5Y9E - chains A and D of the 5 polymer chains in the assembly; structure by X-ray diffraction, 2.04 A resolution.

# Chain A (and D)
Molecule: Major capsid protein L1
Source organism: Human papillomavirus type 58
Notes: chain D of this document is another copy of the same molecule, construct and numbering; everything in this record applies to it too
UniProtKB: P26535 (VL1_HPV58); residues 10-498 here correspond to UniProt positions 36-524 (UniProt number = residue number + 26)
Sequence (490 residues; row label = number of the first residue in the row):
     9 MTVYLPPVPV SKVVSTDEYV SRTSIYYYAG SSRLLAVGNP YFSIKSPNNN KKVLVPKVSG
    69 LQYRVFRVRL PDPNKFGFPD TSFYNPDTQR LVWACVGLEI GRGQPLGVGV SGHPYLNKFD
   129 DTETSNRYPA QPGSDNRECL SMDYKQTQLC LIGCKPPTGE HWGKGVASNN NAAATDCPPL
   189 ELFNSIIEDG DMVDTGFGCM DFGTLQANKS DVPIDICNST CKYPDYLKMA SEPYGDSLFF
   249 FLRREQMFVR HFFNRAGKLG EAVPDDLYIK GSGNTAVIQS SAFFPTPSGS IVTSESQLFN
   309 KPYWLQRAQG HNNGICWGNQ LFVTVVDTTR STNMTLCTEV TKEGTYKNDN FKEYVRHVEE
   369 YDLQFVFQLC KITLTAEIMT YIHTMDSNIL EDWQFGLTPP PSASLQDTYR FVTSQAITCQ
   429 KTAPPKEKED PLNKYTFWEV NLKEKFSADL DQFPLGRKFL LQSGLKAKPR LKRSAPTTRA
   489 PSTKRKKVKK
Not modelled in the structure: 9-19, 177-181, 404-436, 474-498 (chain D: 9-19, 177-178, 404-437, 474-498)
Construct notes: initiating methionine (9); engineered mutation Ser-176 (Cys202 in P26535)
Metal / ion sites: Mg2+ site 1 near Glu-107 (its only coordinating residue here); Mg2+ site 2 near Gln-305 (its only coordinating residue here); Mg2+ site 3: Asp-335, Arg-338; Mg2+ site 4 near Asn-356 (its only coordinating residue here)
What the authors report for this chain:
  - specificity-determining residues: Arg-135, Ser-142, Asn-282

# Interface between chain A and chain D
Pairs across the interface (8):
  Ile-277(A) / Gly-352(D)
  Ile-277(A) / Thr-353(D)
  Ile-277(A) / Tyr-354(D)
  Ile-277(A) / Phe-359(D)  hydrophobic
  Lys-278(A) / Thr-353(D)
  Lys-278(A) / Tyr-354(D)  hydrogen bond (backbone-backbone)
  Gly-279(A) / Thr-353(D)
  Ser-280(A) / Lys-355(D)
Other interface residues (no listed pair), chain D (7 interface residues in all): Glu-347, Glu-351

# In short
The interface between chain A and chain D involves 4 residues on one side and 7 on the other, with 1 hydrogen
bond. Its one hydrogen bond, Lys-278(A)/Tyr-354(D), is backbone to backbone. The Mg2+ site 3 is built by
Asp-335(A) and Arg-338(A). The paper reports specificity determinants Arg-135(A), Ser-142(A) and Asn-282(A).
Chain A and chain D are both Major capsid protein L1 (Human papillomavirus type 58); the structure, Crystal
structure of HPV58 pentamer, was determined by X-ray diffraction, deposited together with 5Y9C and 5Y9F.
